Entry 1KSL (X-ray diffraction, 2.10 A resolution); this record covers chain A.

== Chain A ==
Name: Ribosomal small subunit pseudouridine synthase A
Organism: Escherichia coli
Notes: EC 4.2.1.70
Reference sequence: P0AA43 (RSUA_ECOLI); residues 1-231 here = UniProt positions 1-231
Chain sequence (234 residues; numbered 1 to 231 plus 3 insertion-coded residues; the number before each row is that of its first residue; a row labelled like 1A-1C holds insertion residues (1A, then the next letters in order)):
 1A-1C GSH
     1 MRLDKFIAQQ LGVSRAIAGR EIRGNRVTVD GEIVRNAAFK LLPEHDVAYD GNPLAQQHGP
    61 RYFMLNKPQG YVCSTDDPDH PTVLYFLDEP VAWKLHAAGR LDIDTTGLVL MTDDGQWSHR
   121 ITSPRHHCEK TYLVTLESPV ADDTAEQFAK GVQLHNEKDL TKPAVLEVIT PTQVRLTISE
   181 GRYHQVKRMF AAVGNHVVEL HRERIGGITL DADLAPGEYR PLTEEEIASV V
Differences from the reference sequence: cloning artifact (1A-1C); modified residue (1, 64, 111, 189)
Modified / non-standard residues: Mse1, Mse64, Mse111, Mse189 (selenomethionine; parent Met)
Residues lining bound ligands: uracil (URA): Tyr132, Ile178, His184, Gln185, Val186, Lys187, Leu200
Swiss-Prot annotation at these positions:
  - active site: Asp102 (Nucleophile)
  - mutagenesis: Asp102 (D102N/T: Loss of activity)

== In short ==
Ligands of chain A: uracil. UniProt lists active-site residue Asp102 and one mutagenesis site.
Chain A is Ribosomal small subunit pseudouridine synthase A (Escherichia coli); the structure, Structure of
rsua, was determined by X-ray diffraction (same publication as 1KSK and 1KSV).
